1A0U - chains A and D of the 4 polymer chains in the assembly; structure by X-ray diffraction, 2.14 A resolution.

Chain A:
Protein: Hemoglobin (alpha chain)
From: Homo sapiens
UniProtKB: P69905 (HBA_HUMAN); numbering as in UniProt (aligned over 1-141)
Chain sequence (141 residues; numbered 1 to 141; the number before each row is that of its first residue):
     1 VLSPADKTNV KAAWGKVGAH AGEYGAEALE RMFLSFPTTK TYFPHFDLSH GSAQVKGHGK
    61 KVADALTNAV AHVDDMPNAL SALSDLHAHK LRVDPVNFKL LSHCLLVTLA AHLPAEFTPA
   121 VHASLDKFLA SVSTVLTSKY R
Bound ions: heme Fe near H87 (its only coordinating residue here)
Ligand contacts: heme (HEM): M32, T39, Y42, F43, H45, F46, H58, K61, V62, A65, L66, L83, L86, H87, L91, V93, N97, F98, L101, V132, S133, L136

Chain D:
Protein: Hemoglobin (beta chain)
From: Homo sapiens
Notes: engineered mutation(s): V1M
UniProtKB: P68871 (HBB_HUMAN); residue numbers follow UniProt; this construct covers 2-146
Chain sequence (146 residues; each row starts with the number of its first residue):
     1 MHLTPEEKSA VTALWGKVNV DEVGGEALGR LLVVYPWTQR FFESFGDLST PDAVMGNPKV
    61 KAHGKKVLGA FSDGLAHLDN LKGTFATLSE LHCDKLHVDP ENFRLLGNVL VCVLAHHFGK
   121 EFTPPVQAAY QKVVAGVANA LAHKYH
Bound ions: heme Fe near H92 (its only coordinating residue here)
Ligand contacts: heme (HEM): L31, T38, F41, F42, F45, H63, K66, V67, A70, F71, F85, L88, L91, H92, L96, V98, N102, F103, L106, V137, L141

Interface between chain A and chain D:
Residue-residue contacts (26):
  P37(A) - H146(D)
  T38(A) - P100(D)
  K40(A) - H146(D)  hydrogen bond (side chain-backbone)
  T41(A) - H97(D)
  T41(A) - D99(D)
  T41(A) - Y145(D)
  Y42(A) - R40(D)
  Y42(A) - D99(D)  hydrogen bond
  P44(A) - H97(D)
  L91(A) - R40(D)  hydrogen bond (backbone-side chain)
  R92(A) - W37(D)
  R92(A) - R40(D)  hydrogen bond (backbone-side chain)
  R92(A) - E43(D)  salt bridge
  D94(A) - W37(D)  hydrogen bond
  D94(A) - D99(D)
  D94(A) - E101(D)
  D94(A) - L105(D)
  P95(A) - W37(D)
  V96(A) - E101(D)
  N97(A) - D99(D)
  Y140(A) - P36(D)
  Y140(A) - W37(D)  hydrophobic
  R141(A) - V34(D)  hydrogen bond (side chain-backbone)
  R141(A) - Y35(D)
  R141(A) - P36(D)
  R141(A) - W37(D)
Interface residues without a listed pair, chain D (15 interface residues in all): Q39, V98

Summary:
14 residues of chain A and 15 residues of chain D are in contact, with 6 hydrogen bonds and 1 salt bridge.
Polar contacts include R92(A)-E43(D), K40(A)-H146(D) and Y42(A)-D99(D). Bound to chain A: heme. Bound to chain
D: heme.
Here chain A is Hemoglobin (alpha chain) and chain D is Hemoglobin (beta chain), both from Homo sapiens. Entry
1A0U (Hemoglobin (val BETA1 met) mutant) was determined by X-ray diffraction, deposited together with 1A00,
1A01 and 1A0Z.
